PDB entry 7QVE | electron microscopy, 3.30 A resolution | chains e and f of the 28 polymer chains in the assembly

# Chain e
Molecule: Proteasome subunit beta type-5
Organism: Spinacia oleracea
Notes: EC 3.4.25.1
UniProt: O24361 (PSB5_SPIOL); residue numbers follow UniProt; this construct covers 1-272
Amino-acid sequence (272 residues; numbered 1 to 272; the number before each row is that of its first residue):
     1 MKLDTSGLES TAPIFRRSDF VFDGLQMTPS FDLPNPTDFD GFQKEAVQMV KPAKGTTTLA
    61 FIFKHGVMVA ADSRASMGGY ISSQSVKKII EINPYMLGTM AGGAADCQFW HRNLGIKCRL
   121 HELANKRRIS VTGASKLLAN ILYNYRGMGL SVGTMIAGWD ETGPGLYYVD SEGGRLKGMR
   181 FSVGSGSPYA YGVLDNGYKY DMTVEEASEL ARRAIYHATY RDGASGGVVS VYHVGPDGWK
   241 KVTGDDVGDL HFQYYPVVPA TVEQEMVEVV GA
Disordered / not traced: 1-55, 259-272
Swiss-Prot annotation at these positions:
  - active site: T56 (Nucleophile)

# Chain f
Molecule: Proteasome subunit beta
Organism: Spinacia oleracea
UniProt: A0A0K9RTN8 (A0A0K9RTN8_SPIOL); residue numbers follow UniProt; this construct covers 1-223
Amino-acid sequence (223 residues; row label = number of the first residue in the row):
     1 MTKEHANWSP YDFNGGTCVA VAGADYCVIA ADTRMSTGYN ILTRDYSKIC KLAEKSVLAS
    61 SGFQADVRAL QKHLDARHLI YQHQHNKQMS CPAMAQLLSN TLYYKRFFPY YAFNVLGGLD
   121 NEGKGCVFTY DAVGSYEKVG YSSQGSGAKL IMPFLDNQLK SPSPLLIPAQ DAVTPLSESE
   181 AIDLVRTAFA SATERDIYTG DKLEILVLNK EGLRREYMEL RLD
Disordered / not traced: 1-6

# How chain e and chain f interact
Residue-residue contacts - 32 pairs, chain e then chain f:
  S73(e) - L165(f)
  Y80(e) - K149(f)
  Y80(e) - M152(f)
  S83(e) - E137(f)  hydrogen bond
  S85(e) - E137(f)  hydrogen bond
  V86(e) - E137(f)
  K87(e) - L165(f)
  A105(e) - V133(f)  hydrophobic
  A105(e) - S135(f)
  D106(e) - Y103(f)  hydrogen bond
  D106(e) - R106(f)  salt bridge
  Q108(e) - S135(f)
  Q108(e) - Y136(f)
  F109(e) - Y103(f)  hydrophobic
  F109(e) - Y104(f)  hydrophobic
  W110(e) - Y103(f)  hydrogen bond
  R112(e) - Q96(f)
  R112(e) - S99(f)
  R112(e) - N100(f)  hydrogen bond
  M148(e) - F107(f)
  G149(e) - R106(f)  hydrogen bond (backbone-side chain)
  V228(e) - S163(f)
  V228(e) - L165(f)  hydrophobic
  V228(e) - L166(f)  hydrophobic
  K241(e) - L165(f)  hydrogen bond (side chain-backbone)
  K241(e) - I167(f)
  V242(e) - I167(f)
  T243(e) - I167(f)
  G244(e) - L165(f)
  G244(e) - L166(f)
  G244(e) - I167(f)  hydrogen bond (backbone-backbone)
  D246(e) - L166(f)
Interface residues without a listed pair, chain e (24 interface residues in all): Q84, A104, L150, D245
Interface residues without a listed pair, chain f (19 interface residues in all): G134, P168

# Summary
The interface between chain e and chain f involves 24 residues on one side and 19 on the other; the contacts
include 8 hydrogen bonds and 1 salt bridge. Among the polar pairs are D106(e)-R106(f), S83(e)-E137(f) and
S85(e)-E137(f).
Here chain e is Proteasome subunit beta type-5 and chain f is Proteasome subunit beta, both from Spinacia
oleracea. Entry 7QVE (Spinach 20S proteasome) was determined by electron microscopy.
